Entry 4YG1 (X-ray diffraction, 3.25 A resolution); this record covers chains C and F of the 6 polymer chains in the assembly.

# Chain C
Protein: Antitoxin HipB
From: Escherichia coli (strain K12)
Reference sequence: P23873 (HIPB_ECOLI); numbering as in UniProt (aligned over 1-72)
Sequence (72 residues; each row starts with the number of its first residue):
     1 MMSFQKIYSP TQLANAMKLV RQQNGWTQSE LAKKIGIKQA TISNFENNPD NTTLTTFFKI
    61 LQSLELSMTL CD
Disordered / not traced: 1-3
UniProt features mapped onto this chain:
  - DNA-binding region: Arg21 to Asn47 (H-T-H motif)

# Chain F
Molecule: 48-nt DNA strand
Sequence (48 nucleotides; numbered 699 to 746; the number before each row is that of its first residue):
   699 TTATCCGCTT AAGGGGATAT TATAAGTTTT ATCCTTTAGT GAGGATAA

# Chain C / chain F interface
Residue-residue contacts - 13 pairs, chain C then chain F:
  Lys38(C) - DG712(F)  base contact
  Lys38(C) - DG713(F)  base contact
  Lys38(C) - DG714(F)  base contact
  Gln39(C) - DA715(F)  hydrogen bond to the base
  Ala40(C) - DA715(F)  base contact
  Thr41(C) - DG711(F)  phosphate contact
  Asn44(C) - DG711(F)  phosphate contact
  Asn51(C) - DA710(F)  sugar contact
  Thr52(C) - DA710(F)  phosphate contact
  Thr52(C) - DG711(F)  phosphate contact
  Thr53(C) - DA710(F)  phosphate contact
  Thr53(C) - DG711(F)  hydrogen bond to the phosphate
  Thr56(C) - DG711(F)  hydrogen bond to the phosphate
Other interface residues (no listed pair), chain C (10 interface residues in all): Lys59
Other interface residues (no listed pair), chain F (8 interface residues in all): DA709, DT716

# In short
Chain C and chain F form an interface of 10 and 8 residues respectively, with 3 hydrogen bonds. Among the
polar pairs are Gln39(C)-DA715(F), Thr53(C)-DG711(F) and Thr56(C)-DG711(F).
Here chain C is Antitoxin HipB (Escherichia coli (strain K12)) and chain F is a 48-nt DNA strand. Entry 4YG1
(HipB-O1-O2 complex/P21212 crystal form) was determined by X-ray diffraction together with 5K98, 4YG4 and 4YG7
from the same study.
